PDB entry 8E8M | electron microscopy, 3.13 A resolution | chains R and D of the 8 polymer chains in the assembly

== Chain R ==
Molecule: 42-nt RNA strand
Sequence (42 nucleotides; row label = number of the first residue in the row):
     1 AUUCUACCCA AAAGAAGUCU UUCUUUUGGG UUUAACCAGG AU
Unresolved in the structure: 1-7, 30-31
Metal / ion sites: Mg2+: U42 (shared with Asp535(D), Asp537(D), Asp539(D) of chain D)

== Chain D ==
Name: DNA-directed RNA polymerase subunit beta'
Organism: Mycobacterium tuberculosis
Notes: EC 2.7.7.6
Reference sequence: A0A045J9E2 (A0A045J9E2_MYCTX); residues 1-1316 here = UniProt positions 1-1316
Sequence (1318 residues; numbered -1 to 1316; the number before each row is that of its first residue; numbers below 1 keep their minus sign (Gly-1 is residue -1)):
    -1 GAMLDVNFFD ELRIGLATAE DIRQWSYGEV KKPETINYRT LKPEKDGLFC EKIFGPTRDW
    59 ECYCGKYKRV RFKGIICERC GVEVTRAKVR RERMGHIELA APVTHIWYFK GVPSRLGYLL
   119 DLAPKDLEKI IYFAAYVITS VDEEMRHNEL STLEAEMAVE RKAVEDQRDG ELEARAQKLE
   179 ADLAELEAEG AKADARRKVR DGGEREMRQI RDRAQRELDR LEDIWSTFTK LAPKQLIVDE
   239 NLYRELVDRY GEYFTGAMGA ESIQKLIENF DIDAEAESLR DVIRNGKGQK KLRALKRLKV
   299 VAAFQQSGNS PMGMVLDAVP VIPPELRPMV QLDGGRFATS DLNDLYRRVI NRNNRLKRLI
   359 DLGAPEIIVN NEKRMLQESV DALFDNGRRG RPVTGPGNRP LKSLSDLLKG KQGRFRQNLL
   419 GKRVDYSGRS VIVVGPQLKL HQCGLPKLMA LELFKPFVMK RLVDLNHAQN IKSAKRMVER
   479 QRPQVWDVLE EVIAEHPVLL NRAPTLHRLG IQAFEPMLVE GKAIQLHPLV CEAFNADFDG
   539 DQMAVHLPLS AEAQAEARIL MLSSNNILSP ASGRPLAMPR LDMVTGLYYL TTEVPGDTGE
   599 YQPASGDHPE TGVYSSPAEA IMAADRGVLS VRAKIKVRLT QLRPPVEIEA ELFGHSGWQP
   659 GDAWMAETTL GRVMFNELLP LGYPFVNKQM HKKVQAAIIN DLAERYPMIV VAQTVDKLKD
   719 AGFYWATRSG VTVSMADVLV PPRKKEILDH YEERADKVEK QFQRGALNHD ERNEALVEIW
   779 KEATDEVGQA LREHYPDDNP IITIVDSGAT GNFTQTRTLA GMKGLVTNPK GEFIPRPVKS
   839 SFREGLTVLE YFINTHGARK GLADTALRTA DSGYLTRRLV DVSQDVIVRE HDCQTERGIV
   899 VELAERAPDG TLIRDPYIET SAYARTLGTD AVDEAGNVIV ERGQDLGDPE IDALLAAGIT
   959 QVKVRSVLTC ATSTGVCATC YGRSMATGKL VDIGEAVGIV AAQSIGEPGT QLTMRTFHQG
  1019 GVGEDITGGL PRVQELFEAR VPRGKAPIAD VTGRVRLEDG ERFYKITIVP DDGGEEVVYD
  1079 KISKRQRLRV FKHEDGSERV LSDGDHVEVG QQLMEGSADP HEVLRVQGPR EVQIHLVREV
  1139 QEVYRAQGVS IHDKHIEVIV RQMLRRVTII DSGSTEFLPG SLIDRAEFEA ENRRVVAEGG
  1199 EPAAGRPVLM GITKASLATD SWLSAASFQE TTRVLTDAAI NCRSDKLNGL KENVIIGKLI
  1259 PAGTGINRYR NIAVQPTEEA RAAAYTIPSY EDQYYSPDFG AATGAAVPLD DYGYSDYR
Unresolved in the structure: 1013-1022, 1091-1096, 1283-1316
Sequence notes: expression tag (-1 to 0)
Metal / ion sites: Zn2+ site 1 near Cys60 (its only coordinating residue here); Mg2+: Asp535, Asp537, Asp539 (shared with U42(R) of chain R); Zn2+ site 2: Cys891, Cys968, Cys978

== Interface between chain R and chain D ==
Pairs across the interface - 16 pairs, chain R then chain D:
  C9(R) with Lys470(D), salt bridge to the phosphate
  A10(R) with Lys470(D), salt bridge to the phosphate
  U21(R) with Gln467(D), hydrogen bond to the sugar; Asn468(D), phosphate contact
  U22(R) with Asn468(D), hydrogen bond to the phosphate
  G29(R) with Arg56(D), salt bridge to the phosphate
  U32(R) with Val328(D), base contact
  U33(R) with Val328(D), base contact; Leu330(D), base contact; Ala336(D), base contact
  A35(R) with Arg397(D), hydrogen bond to the sugar
  C36(R) with Arg397(D), sugar contact
  U42(R) with Arg500(D), hydrogen bond to the sugar; Asp535(D), phosphate contact; Asp537(D), phosphate contact; Asp539(D), hydrogen bond to the sugar
Interface residues without a listed pair, chain R (12 interface residues in all): G28, A41
Interface residues without a listed pair, chain D (15 interface residues in all): Gln329, Lys400, Gly538

== Summary ==
12 residues of chain R face 15 of chain D across their interface; the contacts include 5 hydrogen bonds and 3
salt bridges. Polar pairs include U21(R)-Gln467(D), A35(R)-Arg397(D) and U42(R)-Arg500(D). Asp535(D),
Asp537(D), Asp539(D) and U42(R) coordinate Mg2+.
Chain R is a 42-nt RNA strand and chain D is DNA-directed RNA polymerase subunit beta' (Mycobacterium
tuberculosis); the structure, Mycobacterium tuberculosis RNAP paused elongation complex, was determined by
electron microscopy (same publication as 8E74, 8E79, 8E82 and 8E95).
